5AYS - chains A and C; structure by X-ray diffraction, 2.09 A resolution.

[Chain A]
Molecule: Uracil-DNA glycosylase
Organism: Human herpesvirus 1 (strain 17)
Notes: EC 3.2.2.27
UniProt: P10186 (UNG_HHV11); residues 1-244 here correspond to UniProt positions 91-334 (UniProt number = residue number + 90)
Sequence (256 residues; each row starts with the number of its first residue):
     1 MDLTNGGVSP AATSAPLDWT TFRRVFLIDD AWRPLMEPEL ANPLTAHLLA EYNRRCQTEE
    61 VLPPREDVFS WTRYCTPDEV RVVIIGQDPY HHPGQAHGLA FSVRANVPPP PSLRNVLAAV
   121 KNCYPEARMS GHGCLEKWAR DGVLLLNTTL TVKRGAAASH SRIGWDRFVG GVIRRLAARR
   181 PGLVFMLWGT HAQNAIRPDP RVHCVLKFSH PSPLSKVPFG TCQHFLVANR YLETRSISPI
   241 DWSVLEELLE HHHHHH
Not modelled in the structure: 1-16, 247-256
Sequence notes: expression tag (245-256)
Swiss-Prot annotation at these positions:
  - active site: D88 (Proton acceptor)

[Chain C]
Molecule: Uncharacterized protein
Organism: Staphylococcus aureus
UniProt: Q936H5 (Q936H5_STAAU); numbering as in UniProt (aligned over 1-112)
Sequence (112 residues; numbered 1 to 112; the number before each row is that of its first residue):
     1 MTLELQLKHY ITNLFNLPKD EKWECESIEE IADDILPDQY VRLGALSNKI LQTYTYYSDT
    61 LHESNIYPFI LYYQKQLIAI GYIDENHDMD FLYLHNTIMP LLDQRYLLTG GQ
Not modelled in the structure: 110-112

[Interface between chain A and chain C]
Pairs across the interface (36; chain A residue first):
  Q87(A) with E29(C)
  H91(A) with S27(C)
  H92(A) with C25(C)
  P110(A) with E26(C); Y57(C)
  P111(A) with E26(C); Y57(C)
  S112(A) with E26(C), hydrogen bond
  R114(A) with H62(C), hydrogen bond
  A157(A) with S27(C)
  A158(A) with E29(C)
  G189(A) with E30(C)
  T190(A) with E30(C); D34(C), hydrogen bond
  H210(A) with I28(C); E30(C)
  S212(A) with I28(C)
  P213(A) with Y67(C), hydrophobic; I83(C); H87(C)
  L214(A) with I35(C); T53(C); T55(C); F69(C), hydrophobic; L71(C), hydrophobic; I83(C), hydrophobic
  S215(A) with D34(C); H87(C), hydrogen bond (backbone-side chain)
  K216(A) with D33(C), hydrogen bond (side chain-backbone); D34(C), hydrogen bond (backbone-backbone); I35(C); L36(C), hydrogen bond (side chain-backbone); P37(C); D38(C), salt bridge; H87(C)
  P218(A) with H87(C)
Also at the interface, not in a pair above, chain A (22 interface residues in all): Y90, Q95, P108, P109
Also at the interface, not in a pair above, chain C (22 interface residues in all): I31
Interface features reported in the paper:
  - pairs named by the authors: S112(A)-E26(C) (hydrogen bond), R114(A)-H62(C), H210(A)-I28(C) (hydrophobic contact), I35(C)-L214(A) (hydrophobic contact), F69(C)-L214(A) (hydrophobic contact), L71(C)-L214(A) (hydrophobic contact), I83(C)-L214(A) (hydrophobic contact)
  - interface residues, chain A: L214(A)
  - interface residues, chain C: H87(C)

[Overview]
The chain A/chain C interface involves 22 residues from each chain; the contacts include 7 hydrogen bonds and
1 salt bridge. Polar pairs include K216(A)-D38(C), S112(A)-E26(C) and R114(A)-H62(C). The authors report a
hydrogen bond between S112(A) and E26(C); a contact between R114(A) and H62(C); hydrophobic contacts between
H210(A) and I28(C), I35(C) and L214(A) and F69(C) and L214(A) among others. From the paper: interface residues
L214(A) and H87(C).
Chain A is Uracil-DNA glycosylase (Human herpesvirus 1 (strain 17)) and chain C is Uncharacterized protein
(Staphylococcus aureus); the structure, Crystal structure of SAUGI/HSV UDG complex, was determined by X-ray
diffraction.
